4L7X - chains A and U; structure by X-ray diffraction, 1.35 A resolution.

[Chain A]
Molecule: Death-inducer obliterator 1
From: Homo sapiens
Notes: fragment: PHD-type zinc finger domain residues 266-325
UniProtKB: Q9BTC0 (DIDO1_HUMAN); residues 4-63 here correspond to UniProt positions 266-325 (UniProt number = residue number + 262)
Sequence (63 residues; row label = number of the first residue in the row):
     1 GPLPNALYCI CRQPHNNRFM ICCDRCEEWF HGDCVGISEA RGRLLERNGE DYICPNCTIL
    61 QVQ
Disordered / not traced: 59-63
Differences from the reference sequence: expression tag (1-3)
Swiss-Prot annotation at these positions:
  - zinc finger: A6 to L60 (PHD-type)
Metal / ion sites: Zn2+ site 1: C9, C11, H31, C34; Zn2+ site 2: C23, C26, C54, C57
From the paper describing this entry:
  - mutagenesis - H15A: decreased stability
  - mutagenesis - H15A: decreased binding to Histone H3 peptide (chain U)

[Chain U]
Molecule: Histone H3 peptide
Sequence (12 residues; numbered 80 to 91; the number before each row is that of its first residue):
    80 ARTKQTARKS TG
Disordered / not traced: 87-91
Modified residues: K83 (n-trimethyllysine; M3L)

[Interface between chain A and chain U]
Residue-residue contacts - 29 pairs, chain A then chain U:
  Y8(A) - K83(U)
  H15(A) - K83(U)
  N17(A) - T85(U)  hydrogen bond (backbone-side chain)
  N17(A) - A86(U)  hydrogen bond (side chain-backbone)
  R18(A) - K83(U)
  R18(A) - T85(U)
  F19(A) - K83(U)
  F19(A) - Q84(U)
  F19(A) - T85(U)
  M20(A) - T82(U)
  M20(A) - K83(U)  hydrogen bond (backbone-backbone)
  I21(A) - A80(U)  hydrophobic
  I21(A) - R81(U)
  C22(A) - R81(U)  hydrogen bond (backbone-backbone)
  C23(A) - R81(U)
  D24(A) - R81(U)  salt bridge
  E27(A) - R81(U)  salt bridge
  W29(A) - R81(U)
  W29(A) - T82(U)
  W29(A) - K83(U)
  E39(A) - Q84(U)  hydrogen bond (backbone-side chain)
  G42(A) - T82(U)
  R43(A) - Q84(U)
  L45(A) - A80(U)  hydrogen bond (backbone-backbone)
  E46(A) - A80(U)
  E46(A) - T82(U)
  G49(A) - A80(U)
  E50(A) - A80(U)  hydrogen bond (backbone-backbone)
  Y52(A) - A80(U)  hydrophobic
Also at the interface, not in a pair above, chain A (21 interface residues in all): P2
The authors on this interface:
  - interface residues, chain A: Y8(A), H15(A), F19(A), M20(A), C22(A), D24(A), E27(A), W29(A), E39(A), L45(A), E46(A), E50(A)
  - hot spots on chain A (mutagenesis) - W29A: abolished binding to H3K4me3
  - hot spots on chain A (mutagenesis) - D24A (200-fold), E27A (4-fold): decreased binding to H3K4me3

[Overview]
21 residues of chain A face 7 of chain U across their interface; the contacts include 7 hydrogen bonds and 2
salt bridges. Polar pairs include D24(A)-R81(U), E27(A)-R81(U) and N17(A)-T85(U). From the paper: D24A and
E27A of chain A reduce binding to H3K4me3; interface residues Y8(A), H15(A) and F19(A) among others; 4
substitutions were tested in all.
Here chain A is Death-inducer obliterator 1 (Homo sapiens) and chain U is Histone H3 peptide. Entry 4L7X
(Crystal structure of the DIDO PHD finger in complex with H3K4me3) was determined by X-ray diffraction.
